5GWR - chains A and B of the 4 polymer chains in the assembly; structure by X-ray diffraction, 2.20 A resolution.

[Chain A (and B)]
Molecule: 4-hydroxyisolecuine dehydrogenase
Organism: Bacillus thuringiensis
Notes: chain B of this document is another copy of the same molecule, construct and numbering; everything in this record applies to it too
UniProtKB: A0A0K0Q8K4 (A0A0K0Q8K4_BACTU); residues 1-248 here = UniProt positions 1-248
Sequence (282 residues; row label = number of the first residue in the row):
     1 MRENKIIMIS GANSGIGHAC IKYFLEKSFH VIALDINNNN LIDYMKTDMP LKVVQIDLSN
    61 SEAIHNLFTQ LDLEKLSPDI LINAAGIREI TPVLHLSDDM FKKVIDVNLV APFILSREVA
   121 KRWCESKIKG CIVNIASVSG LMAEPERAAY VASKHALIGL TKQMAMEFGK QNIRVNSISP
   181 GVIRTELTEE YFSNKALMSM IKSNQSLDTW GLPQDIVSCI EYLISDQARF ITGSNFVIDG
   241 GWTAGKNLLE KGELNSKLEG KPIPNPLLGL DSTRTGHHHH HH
Unresolved in the structure: 1-3, 247-282 (chain B: 1-3, 42-48, 187-195, 247-282)
Differences from the reference sequence: expression tag (249-282)
Residues lining bound ligands: NAD (nicotinamide-adenine-dinucleotide): Gly11, Asn13, Ser14, Gly15, Ile16, Gly17, Asp35, Ile36, Asn37, Ile56, Asp57, Leu58, Ser59, Ala84, Ala85, Gly86, Ile87, Val107, Ile135, Ala136, Ser137, Tyr150, Lys154, Pro180, Gly181, Val182, Ile183, Thr185, Glu186, Leu187, Thr188
What the authors report for this chain:
  - mutagenesis - R88A, R147A, Y191A: decreased catalytic activity
  - catalytic residues: Ser137, Tyr150 (proposed by the authors, not directly observed)
  - specificity-determining residues: Arg88
  - specificity-determining residues: Leu187, Thr188 (from molecular simulation)

[Chain A / chain B interface]
Residue-residue contacts - 74 pairs, chain A then chain B:
  Ser61(A) - Asp98(B)
  Ser61(A) - Lys102(B)  hydrogen bond
  Pro92(A) - Glu167(B)
  Val93(A) - Phe113(B)  hydrophobic
  Val93(A) - Arg117(B)
  Val93(A) - Gln163(B)
  Val93(A) - Glu167(B)  hydrogen bond (backbone-side chain)
  Leu94(A) - Arg117(B)
  Leu94(A) - Lys121(B)
  Leu94(A) - Phe168(B)  hydrophobic
  Leu96(A) - Phe113(B)
  Leu96(A) - Arg117(B)  hydrogen bond (backbone-side chain)
  Ser97(A) - Arg117(B)
  Asp98(A) - Ser61(B)
  Asp98(A) - Ile114(B)
  Asp98(A) - Arg117(B)  salt bridge
  Phe101(A) - Val110(B)  hydrophobic
  Phe101(A) - Phe113(B)  hydrophobic
  Lys102(A) - Ser61(B)  hydrogen bond
  Lys102(A) - Val110(B)
  Ile105(A) - Ile105(B)  hydrophobic
  Leu109(A) - Phe101(B)  hydrophobic
  Leu109(A) - Ile105(B)  hydrophobic
  Phe113(A) - Leu96(B)  hydrophobic
  Phe113(A) - Phe101(B)  hydrophobic
  Ile114(A) - Asp98(B)
  Arg117(A) - Val93(B)
  Arg117(A) - Leu94(B)
  Arg117(A) - Leu96(B)  hydrogen bond (side chain-backbone)
  Arg117(A) - Ser97(B)
  Arg117(A) - Asp98(B)  salt bridge
  Lys121(A) - Leu94(B)
  Leu141(A) - Lys162(B)  hydrogen bond (backbone-side chain)
  Ala143(A) - Lys162(B)
  Ala143(A) - Gln163(B)
  Ala143(A) - Met166(B)
  Glu144(A) - Gln163(B)  hydrogen bond (backbone-side chain)
  Glu144(A) - Met166(B)
  Pro145(A) - Gln163(B)
  Pro145(A) - Glu167(B)
  Glu146(A) - Gln163(B)
  Glu146(A) - Glu167(B)  hydrogen bond (backbone-side chain)
  Arg147(A) - Gln163(B)
  Ala148(A) - Leu160(B)
  Ala148(A) - Gln163(B)
  Val151(A) - Gly159(B)
  Ala152(A) - Ala156(B)
  His155(A) - His155(B)
  His155(A) - Gly159(B)
  His155(A) - Lys162(B)  hydrogen bond
  Ala156(A) - Ala152(B)
  Ala156(A) - Ala156(B)  hydrophobic
  Gly159(A) - Val151(B)
  Gly159(A) - His155(B)
  Lys162(A) - Leu141(B)  hydrogen bond (side chain-backbone)
  Lys162(A) - Ala143(B)
  Lys162(A) - His155(B)  hydrogen bond
  Gln163(A) - Val93(B)
  Gln163(A) - Ala143(B)
  Gln163(A) - Glu144(B)  hydrogen bond (side chain-backbone)
  Gln163(A) - Pro145(B)
  Gln163(A) - Glu146(B)
  Gln163(A) - Arg147(B)
  Gln163(A) - Ala148(B)
  Gln163(A) - Val151(B)
  Met164(A) - Val93(B)  hydrophobic
  Met166(A) - Ala143(B)
  Met166(A) - Glu144(B)
  Glu167(A) - Pro92(B)
  Glu167(A) - Val93(B)  hydrogen bond (side chain-backbone)
  Glu167(A) - Pro145(B)
  Glu167(A) - Glu146(B)  hydrogen bond (side chain-backbone)
  Phe168(A) - Val93(B)  hydrophobic
  Phe168(A) - Leu94(B)  hydrophobic
Interface residues without a listed pair, chain A (37 interface residues in all): Val110, Ala120, Cys124, Leu160
Interface residues without a listed pair, chain B (38 interface residues in all): Leu109, Ala120, Cys124, Met142, Met164

[Summary]
37 residues of chain A face 38 of chain B across their interface; the contacts include 14 hydrogen bonds and 2
salt bridges. Polar contacts include Asp98(A)-Arg117(B), Ser61(A)-Lys102(B) and Val93(A)-Glu167(B). Ligands of
chain A: NAD. The paper reports catalytic residues Ser137(A) and Tyr150(A); R88A, R147A and Y191A of chain A
reduce catalytic activity.
Chain A and chain B are both 4-hydroxyisolecuine dehydrogenase (Bacillus thuringiensis); the structure,
4-hydroxyisoleucine dehydrogenase complexed with NADH, was determined by X-ray diffraction (same publication
as 5GWS and 5GWT).
